Entry 3T9U (X-ray diffraction, 1.97 A resolution); this record covers chains A and B.

Chain A (and B):
Name: Glutamate receptor 2
Organism: Rattus norvegicus
Notes: chain B of this document is another copy of the same molecule, construct and numbering; everything in this record applies to it too
Reference sequence: P19491 (GRIA2_RAT); the construct has insertions or renumbered stretches relative to UniProt, so the offset changes along the chain: 4-117 = UniProt 414-527; 120-261 = UniProt 653-794
Chain sequence (258 residues; each row starts with the number of its first residue):
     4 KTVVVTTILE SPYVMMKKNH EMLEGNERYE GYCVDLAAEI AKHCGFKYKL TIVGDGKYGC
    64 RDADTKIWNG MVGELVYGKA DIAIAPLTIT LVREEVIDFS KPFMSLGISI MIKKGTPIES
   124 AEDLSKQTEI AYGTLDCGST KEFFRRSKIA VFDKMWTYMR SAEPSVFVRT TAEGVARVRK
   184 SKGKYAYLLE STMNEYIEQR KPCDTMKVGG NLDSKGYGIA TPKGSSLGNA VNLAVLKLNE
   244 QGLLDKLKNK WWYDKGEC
Sequence notes: engineered mutation Cys63 (Ala473 in P19491), Cys140 (Ser673 in P19491); linker (118-119)
Disulfide bonds: Cys63-Cys140, Cys206-Cys261
Bound ions: Zn2+ site 1 near His23 (its only coordinating residue here); Zn2+ site 2: Glu42, His46 (shared with 1 residue of chain C)
Small-molecule neighbours: CNI (7-nitro-2,3-dioxo-2,3-dihydroquinoxaline-6-carbonitrile): Glu13, Tyr16, Tyr61, Pro89, Leu90, Thr91, Arg96, Leu138, Gly141, Ser142, Thr174, Leu192, Glu193, Thr195, Met196, Tyr220
UniProt features mapped onto this chain:
  - binding site (L-glutamate): Pro89, Thr91, Arg96, Ser142, Thr143, Glu193
  - site: Arg64 (Interaction with the cone snail toxin Con-ikot-ikot), Ile121 (Crucial to convey clamshell closure to channel opening), Arg148 (Interaction with the cone snail toxin Con-ikot-ikot), Lys240 (Interaction with the cone snail toxin Con-ikot-ikot)
  - modified residue (Phosphoserine): Ser150, Ser184

Interface between chain A and chain B:
Contacting residue pairs (25; chain A residue first):
  Ile92(A) - Lys104(B)
  Thr93(A) - Glu243(B)
  Leu94(A) - Leu236(B)
  Leu94(A) - Glu243(B)  hydrogen bond (backbone-side chain)
  Glu97(A) - Lys104(B)  salt bridge
  Glu97(A) - Asn235(B)
  Glu97(A) - Leu236(B)
  Glu97(A) - Leu239(B)
  Phe102(A) - Lys104(B)  hydrogen bond (backbone-side chain)
  Ser103(A) - Lys104(B)
  Lys104(A) - Glu97(B)  salt bridge
  Lys104(A) - Phe102(B)  hydrogen bond (side chain-backbone)
  Lys104(A) - Ser103(B)
  Pro105(A) - Pro105(B)  hydrophobic
  Lys151(A) - Gln244(B)
  Ser217(A) - Asn242(B)  hydrogen bond (backbone-side chain)
  Asn235(A) - Glu97(B)  hydrogen bond
  Leu236(A) - Leu94(B)
  Leu236(A) - Glu97(B)
  Leu239(A) - Ile92(B)  hydrophobic
  Leu239(A) - Glu97(B)
  Asn242(A) - Ser217(B)  hydrogen bond (side chain-backbone)
  Glu243(A) - Thr93(B)
  Glu243(A) - Leu94(B)  hydrogen bond (side chain-backbone)
  Glu243(A) - Arg149(B)  salt bridge
Also at the interface, not in a pair above, chain A (21 interface residues in all): Ser108, Asp216, Lys218, Lys240, Gln244, Asp248
Also at the interface, not in a pair above, chain B (21 interface residues in all): Ser108, Lys151, Asp216, Lys240, Asp248

Summary:
The chain A/chain B interface involves 21 residues from each chain; the contacts include 7 hydrogen bonds and
3 salt bridges. Polar contacts include Glu97(A)-Lys104(B), Glu243(A)-Arg149(B) and Leu94(A)-Glu243(B). Bound
to chain A: compound CNI. From UniProt: 6 L-glutamate-binding residues on chain A.
Chain A and chain B are both Glutamate receptor 2 (Rattus norvegicus); the structure, CNQX bound to an
oxidized double cysteine mutant (A452C/S652C) of the ligand binding domain of GluA2, was determined by X-ray
diffraction, deposited together with 3T93, 3T96, 3T9H, 3T9V and 3T9X.
